1VCY - chain A; structure by X-ray diffraction, 2.60 A resolution.

[Chain A]
Name: volvatoxin A2
Source organism: Volvariella volvacea
Reference sequence: Q6USC4 (Q6USC4_9AGAR); aligned to UniProt positions 1-213 over residues -13 to 199 (the alignment contains insertions or deletions, so no single offset holds)
Amino-acid sequence (213 residues; row label = number of the first residue in the row; numbers below 1 keep their minus sign (Met-13 is residue -13)):
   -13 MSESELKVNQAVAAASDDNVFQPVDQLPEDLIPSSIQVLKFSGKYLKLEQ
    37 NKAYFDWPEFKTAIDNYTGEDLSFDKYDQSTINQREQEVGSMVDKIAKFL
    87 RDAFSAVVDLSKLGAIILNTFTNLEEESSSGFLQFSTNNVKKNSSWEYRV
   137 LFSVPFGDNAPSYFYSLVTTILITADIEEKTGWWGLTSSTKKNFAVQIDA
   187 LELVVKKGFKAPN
Unresolved in the structure: -13 to 4, 144-145
Small-molecule neighbours:
  - malonate ion (MLI), molecule 1: Tyr40, Ser122, Ser131, Leu158
  - malonate ion (MLI), molecule 2: Lys47, Asp51, Phe60, Tyr63, Leu187
  - malonate ion (MLI), molecule 3: Asp61, Lys62, Ala89, Phe90, Ser91, Glu188
  - malonate ion (MLI), molecule 4: Asp162, Ile163, Glu164, Glu165, Gly168, Lys178

[Overview]
Chain A binds 4 copies of malonate ion.
Chain A is volvatoxin A2 (Volvariella volvacea); the structure, VVA2 isoform, was determined by X-ray
diffraction, deposited together with 1VGF, 1PP0 and 1PP6.
